Entry 1U9O (X-ray diffraction, 3.30 A resolution); this record covers chains A and B.

== Chain A (and B) ==
Name: Transcriptional repressor EthR
From: Mycobacterium tuberculosis
Notes: chain B of this document is another copy of the same molecule, construct and numbering; everything in this record applies to it too
UniProtKB: P96222 (P96222_MYCTU); residue numbers follow UniProt; this construct covers 2-216
Sequence (236 residues; each row starts with the number of its first residue; numbers below 1 keep their minus sign (Met-19 is residue -19)):
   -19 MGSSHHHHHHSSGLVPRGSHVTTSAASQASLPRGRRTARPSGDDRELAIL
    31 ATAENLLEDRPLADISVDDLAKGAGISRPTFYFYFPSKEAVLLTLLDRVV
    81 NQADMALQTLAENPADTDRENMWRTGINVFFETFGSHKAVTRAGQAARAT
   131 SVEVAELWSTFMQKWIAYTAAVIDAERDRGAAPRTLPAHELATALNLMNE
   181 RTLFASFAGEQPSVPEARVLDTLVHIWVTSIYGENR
Disordered / not traced: -19 to 21, 216
Ligand contacts: hexadecyl octanoate (CNS): Met102, Trp103, Gly106, Ile107, Phe110, Phe114, Thr121, Trp138, Tyr148, Thr149, Val152, Asn176, Asn179, Glu180, Leu183, Phe184, Trp207

== Interface between chain A and chain B ==
Contacting residue pairs - 53 pairs, chain A then chain B:
  Arg99(A) - Asn215(B)
  Arg128(A) - Arg181(B)
  Ser139(A) - Gln191(B)  hydrogen bond (side chain-backbone)
  Ser139(A) - Pro192(B)
  Ile146(A) - Pro192(B)  hydrophobic
  Thr165(A) - His205(B)
  Leu166(A) - Arg198(B)
  Leu166(A) - Thr202(B)
  Leu166(A) - His205(B)
  Glu170(A) - Pro195(B)
  Glu170(A) - Arg198(B)  salt bridge
  Glu170(A) - Thr202(B)
  Leu171(A) - Ile206(B)  hydrophobic
  Thr173(A) - Ser193(B)
  Thr173(A) - Val194(B)
  Ala174(A) - Thr202(B)
  Ala174(A) - Ile206(B)  hydrophobic
  Leu175(A) - Ile206(B)  hydrophobic
  Leu177(A) - Arg181(B)
  Leu177(A) - Thr182(B)
  Met178(A) - Ala174(B)
  Met178(A) - Met178(B)  hydrophobic
  Glu180(A) - Arg181(B)  salt bridge
  Arg181(A) - Leu177(B)
  Arg181(A) - Glu180(B)  salt bridge
  Arg181(A) - Arg181(B)
  Thr182(A) - Leu177(B)
  Ala185(A) - Leu177(B)  hydrophobic
  Gln191(A) - Ser139(B)  hydrogen bond (backbone-side chain)
  Gln191(A) - Gln143(B)
  Pro192(A) - Ile146(B)  hydrophobic
  Val194(A) - Glu170(B)
  Val194(A) - Thr173(B)
  Arg198(A) - Leu166(B)
  Arg198(A) - Pro167(B)
  Arg198(A) - Glu170(B)  salt bridge
  Thr202(A) - Leu166(B)
  Thr202(A) - Glu170(B)
  Thr202(A) - Ala174(B)
  His205(A) - Thr165(B)
  His205(A) - Leu166(B)
  His205(A) - Ser210(B)
  His205(A) - Glu214(B)
  Ile206(A) - Ala174(B)  hydrophobic
  Ile206(A) - Leu175(B)  hydrophobic
  Ile206(A) - Ile206(B)  hydrophobic
  Ile206(A) - Ser210(B)
  Thr209(A) - Thr209(B)  hydrogen bond (backbone-side chain)
  Thr209(A) - Ser210(B)
  Thr209(A) - Asn215(B)
  Ser210(A) - His205(B)
  Ser210(A) - Thr209(B)
  Asn215(A) - Glu100(B)
Other interface residues (no listed pair), chain A (36 interface residues in all): Met142, Gln143, Pro167, Ser193, Pro195, Asp201, Val208, Gly213, Glu214
Other interface residues (no listed pair), chain B (34 interface residues in all): Met142, Leu171, Ala185, Asp201, Val208

== Summary ==
Chain A and chain B form an interface of 36 and 34 residues respectively; the contacts include 3 hydrogen
bonds and 4 salt bridges. Among the polar pairs are Glu170(A)-Arg198(B), Glu180(A)-Arg181(B) and
Ser139(A)-Gln191(B). Bound to chain A: hexadecyl octanoate.
Both chains are Transcriptional repressor EthR (Mycobacterium tuberculosis). Entry 1U9O (Crystal structure of
the transcriptional regulator EthR in a ligand bound conformation) was determined by X-ray diffraction
together with 1U9N from the same study.
